Entry 3L3G (X-ray diffraction, 2.10 A resolution); this record covers chains A and C of the 3 polymer chains in the assembly.

[Chain A]
Molecule: HLA class I histocompatibility antigen, B-44 alpha chain
From: Homo sapiens
Notes: fragment: extracellular domain
UniProtKB: P30481 (1B44_HUMAN); residues 1-276 here correspond to UniProt positions 25-300 (UniProt number = residue number + 24)
Amino-acid sequence (276 residues; row label = number of the first residue in the row):
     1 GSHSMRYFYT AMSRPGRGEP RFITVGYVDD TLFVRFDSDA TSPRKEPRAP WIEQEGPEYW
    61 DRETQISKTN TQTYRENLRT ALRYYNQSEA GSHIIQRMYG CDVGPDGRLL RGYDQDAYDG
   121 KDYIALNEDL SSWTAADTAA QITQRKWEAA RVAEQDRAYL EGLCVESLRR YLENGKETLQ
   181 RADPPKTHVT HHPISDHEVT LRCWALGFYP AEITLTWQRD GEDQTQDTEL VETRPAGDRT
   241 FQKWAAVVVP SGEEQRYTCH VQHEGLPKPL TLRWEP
Disulfides: Cys101-Cys164, Cys203-Cys259

[Chain C]
Molecule: peptide from HLA-DPA1 protein
UniProtKB: Q95HB9 (Q95HB9_HUMAN); residues 1-9 here correspond to UniProt positions 77-85 (UniProt number = residue number + 76)
Amino-acid sequence (9 residues; numbered 1 to 9; the number before each row is that of its first residue):
     1 EEFGAAFSF
Construct notes: engineered mutation Ala5 (Arg81 in Q95HB9)

[Interface between chain A and chain C]
Contacting residue pairs - 41 pairs, chain A then chain C:
  Met5(A) with Glu1(C)
  Tyr7(A) with Glu1(C), hydrogen bond (side chain-backbone); Glu2(C), hydrogen bond (side chain-backbone)
  Tyr9(A) with Glu2(C), hydrogen bond
  Thr24(A) with Glu2(C)
  Lys45(A) with Glu2(C), salt bridge
  Tyr59(A) with Glu1(C)
  Arg62(A) with Glu1(C), salt bridge
  Glu63(A) with Glu1(C); Glu2(C), hydrogen bond (side chain-backbone)
  Ile66(A) with Glu2(C); Phe3(C); Gly4(C)
  Ser67(A) with Glu2(C)
  Asn70(A) with Ala6(C)
  Glu76(A) with Ser8(C)
  Asn77(A) with Ser8(C); Phe9(C), hydrogen bond (side chain-backbone)
  Thr80(A) with Phe9(C)
  Tyr84(A) with Phe9(C), hydrogen bond (side chain-backbone)
  Ile95(A) with Phe9(C), hydrophobic
  Tyr99(A) with Glu2(C), hydrogen bond; Phe3(C), hydrogen bond (side chain-backbone)
  Asp116(A) with Phe9(C)
  Tyr123(A) with Phe9(C), hydrophobic
  Thr143(A) with Phe9(C), hydrogen bond (side chain-backbone)
  Lys146(A) with Phe9(C), hydrogen bond (side chain-backbone)
  Trp147(A) with Phe7(C); Ser8(C), hydrogen bond (side chain-backbone); Phe9(C), hydrophobic
  Val152(A) with Phe7(C), hydrophobic
  Gln155(A) with Phe3(C); Phe7(C)
  Asp156(A) with Phe3(C)
  Tyr159(A) with Glu1(C), hydrogen bond (side chain-backbone); Glu2(C); Phe3(C)
  Leu163(A) with Glu2(C)
  Ser167(A) with Glu1(C), hydrogen bond (side chain-backbone)
  Arg170(A) with Glu1(C), salt bridge
  Tyr171(A) with Glu1(C), hydrogen bond (side chain-backbone)
Interface residues without a listed pair, chain A (33 interface residues in all): Thr73, Tyr74, Arg97

[Overview]
Chain A and chain C form an interface of 33 and 8 residues respectively, with 14 hydrogen bonds and 3 salt
bridges. Polar pairs include Lys45(A)-Glu2(C), Arg62(A)-Glu1(C) and Arg170(A)-Glu1(C).
Here chain A is HLA class I histocompatibility antigen, B-44 alpha chain (Homo sapiens) and chain C is peptide
from HLA-DPA1 protein. Entry 3L3G (Crystal structure of HLA-B*4402 in complex with the R5A mutant of a
self-peptide derived from DPA*0201) was determined by X-ray diffraction, deposited together with 3L3D, 3L3H,
3L3I, 3L3J and 3L3K.
